PDB entry 4RUC | X-ray diffraction, 2.90 A resolution | chains A and P of the 3 polymer chains in the assembly

[Chain A]
Protein: DNA polymerase IV
Source organism: Sulfolobus solfataricus P2
Notes: EC 2.7.7.7
Reference sequence: Q97W02 (DPO4_SULSO); numbering as in UniProt (aligned over 1-341)
Amino-acid sequence (341 residues; each row starts with the number of its first residue):
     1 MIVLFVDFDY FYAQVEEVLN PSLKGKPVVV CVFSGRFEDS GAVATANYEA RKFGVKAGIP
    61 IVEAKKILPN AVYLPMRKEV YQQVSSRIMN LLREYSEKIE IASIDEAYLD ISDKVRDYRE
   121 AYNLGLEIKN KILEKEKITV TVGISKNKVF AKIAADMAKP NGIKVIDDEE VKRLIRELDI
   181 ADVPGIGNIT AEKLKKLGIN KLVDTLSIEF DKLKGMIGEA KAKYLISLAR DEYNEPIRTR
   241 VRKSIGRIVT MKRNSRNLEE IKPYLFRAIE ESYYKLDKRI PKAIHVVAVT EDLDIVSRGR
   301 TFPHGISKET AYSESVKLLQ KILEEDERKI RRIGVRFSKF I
Ion coordination: Ca2+ site 1: Asp-7, Asp-105, Glu-106 (together with 2'-deoxyadenosine 5'-triphosphate) (shared with DC514(P) of chain P); Ca2+ site 2: Asp-7, Phe-8, Asp-105 (together with 2'-deoxyadenosine 5'-triphosphate); Ca2+ site 3: Ala-181, Ile-186
Small-molecule neighbours: 2'-deoxyadenosine 5'-triphosphate (DTP): Asp-7, Phe-8, Asp-9, Tyr-10, Phe-11, Tyr-12, Val-43, Ala-44, Thr-45, Tyr-48, Arg-51, Ala-57, Gly-58, Asp-105, Lys-159

[Chain P]
Molecule: Nucleic acids Primar:  GGGGGAAGGATTAC
Sequence (14 nucleotides; each row starts with the number of its first residue):
   501 GGGGGAAGGA TTAC
Ion coordination: Ca2+: DC514 (together with 2'-deoxyadenosine 5'-triphosphate) (shared with Asp-7(A), Asp-105(A), Glu-106(A) of chain A)

[Interface between chain A and chain P]
Residue-residue contacts (29):
  Ser-103(A) with DC514(P), hydrogen bond to the phosphate
  Asp-105(A) with DC514(P), phosphate contact
  Glu-106(A) with DC514(P), sugar contact
  Lys-152(A) with DC514(P), salt bridge to the phosphate
  Val-183(A) with DA513(P), phosphate contact
  Gly-185(A) with DT512(P), sugar contact; DA513(P), hydrogen bond to the phosphate
  Ile-186(A) with DT512(P), phosphate contact; DA513(P), hydrogen bond to the phosphate
  Gly-187(A) with DT512(P), hydrogen bond to the phosphate; DA513(P), phosphate contact
  Asn-188(A) with DT512(P), phosphate contact
  Ile-189(A) with DT511(P), phosphate contact; DT512(P), hydrogen bond to the phosphate
  Thr-190(A) with DT511(P), phosphate contact; DT512(P), hydrogen bond to the phosphate
  Lys-193(A) with DT511(P), salt bridge to the phosphate
  Val-296(A) with DG509(P), phosphate contact
  Ser-297(A) with DG508(P), phosphate contact; DG509(P), hydrogen bond to the phosphate
  Arg-298(A) with DG508(P), salt bridge to the phosphate; DG509(P), salt bridge to the phosphate
  Gly-299(A) with DG508(P), hydrogen bond to the phosphate
  Arg-300(A) with DA507(P), phosphate contact
  Thr-301(A) with DA506(P), sugar contact; DA507(P), hydrogen bond to the phosphate
  Lys-321(A) with DG508(P), salt bridge to the phosphate
  Lys-339(A) with DA506(P), salt bridge to the phosphate; DA507(P), salt bridge to the phosphate
Also at the interface, not in a pair above, chain A (25 interface residues in all): Ile-104, Pro-184, Lys-221, Asp-294, Ile-295
Also at the interface, not in a pair above, chain P (9 interface residues in all): DA510

[In short]
25 residues of chain A face 9 of chain P across their interface; the contacts include 9 hydrogen bonds and 7
salt bridges. Among the polar pairs are Ser-103(A)/DC514(P), Gly-185(A)/DA513(P) and Ile-186(A)/DA513(P).
Ligands of chain A: 2'-deoxyadenosine 5'-triphosphate.
Here chain A is DNA polymerase IV (Sulfolobus solfataricus P2) and chain P is Nucleic acids Primar:
GGGGGAAGGATTAC. Entry 4RUC (Crystal structure of Y-family DNA polymerase Dpo4 extending from a MeFapy-dG:dC
pair) was determined by X-ray diffraction together with 4RU9 and 4RUA from the same study.
